4NYH - chain A; structure by X-ray diffraction, 1.20 A resolution.

[Chain A]
Name: RNA/RNP complex-1-interacting phosphatase
Source organism: Homo sapiens
Notes: EC 3.1.3.-
UniProtKB: O75319 (DUS11_HUMAN); residue numbers follow UniProt; this construct covers 29-205
Chain sequence (182 residues; each row starts with the number of its first residue):
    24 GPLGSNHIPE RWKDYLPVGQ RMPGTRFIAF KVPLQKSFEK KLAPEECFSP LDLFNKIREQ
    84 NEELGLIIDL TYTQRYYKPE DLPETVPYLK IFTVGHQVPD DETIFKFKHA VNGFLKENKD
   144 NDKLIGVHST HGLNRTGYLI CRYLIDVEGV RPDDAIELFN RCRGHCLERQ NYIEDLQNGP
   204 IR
Sequence notes: expression tag (24-28); engineered mutation Ser-152 (Cys in O75319)
UniProt features mapped onto this chain:
  - active site: Arg-158 (Proton donor/acceptor)
  - binding site (substrate): Thr-153 to Arg-158
  - mutagenesis: His-119 (H119G: No effect on phosphatase activity with ATP and ADP), His-154 (H154A: Strongly decreases phosphatase activity with ATP and ADP), Asn-157 (N157A: Strongly decreases phosphatase activity with ATP and ADP), Arg-192 (R192K: Slightly decreases phosphatase activity with ATP. Strongly decreases phosphatase activity with ADP)
Reported in the primary citation:
  - catalytic residues: Arg-158
  - binding site for phosphate ion: Ser-152, Thr-153 to Arg-158
  - binding site for chloride ion: Tyr-95, Thr-96, Thr-153, Arg-158
  - binding site for phosphate ion: Arg-192 (from molecular simulation)
  - mutagenesis - H154A, N157A: abolished catalytic activity on ATP
  - mutagenesis - H154A, N157A: abolished catalytic activity on ADP
  - mutagenesis - H154A/N157A: abolished catalytic activity
  - mutagenesis - R192K: decreased catalytic activity on ADP
  - mutagenesis - R192K: decreased catalytic activity on ATP
  - mutagenesis - H119G: unchanged catalytic activity
  - mutagenesis - H154A (3.5-7.5-fold), N157A (3.5-7.5-fold): decreased catalytic activity on OMFP
  - mutagenesis - H154A (<1.5-fold), N157A (<1.5-fold): unchanged binding to OMFP

[In short]
From UniProt: active-site residue Arg-158, 6 substrate-binding residues and 4 mutagenesis sites. The paper
reports the catalytic residue Arg-158; H154A and N157A abolish catalytic activity on ATP; 5 substitutions were
tested in all.
Chain A is RNA/RNP complex-1-interacting phosphatase (Homo sapiens); the structure, Orthorhombic crystal form
of pir1 dual specificity phosphatase core, was determined by X-ray diffraction, deposited together with 4MBB.
